7LGH - chains M and P of the 22 polymer chains in the assembly; structure by electron microscopy, 8.90 A resolution (very low resolution: no residue pairs are listed; an interface is given only as per-side residue counts).

[Chain M (and P)]
Molecule: Capsid protein
From: Escherichia phage Qbeta
Notes: chain P of this document is another copy of the same molecule, construct and numbering; everything in this record applies to it too
UniProtKB: P03615 (CAPSD_BPQBE); residues 0-132 here correspond to UniProt positions 1-133 (UniProt number = residue number + 1)
Amino-acid sequence (133 residues; each row starts with the number of its first residue; numbering starts at 0):
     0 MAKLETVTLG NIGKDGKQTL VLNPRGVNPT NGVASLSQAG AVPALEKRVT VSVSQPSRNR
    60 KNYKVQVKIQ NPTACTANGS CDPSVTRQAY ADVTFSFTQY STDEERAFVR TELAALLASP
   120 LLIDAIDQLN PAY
Disordered / not traced: 0
Curated features (UniProtKB/Swiss-Prot):
  - site: Tyr89 (RNA-binding)

[Chain M / chain P interface]
At this resolution (9 A) residue pairs are not listed: 10 residues of chain M and 16 of chain P lie at the interface.

[Overview]
Chain M and chain P form an interface of 10 and 16 residues respectively.
Chain M and chain P are both Capsid protein (Escherichia phage Qbeta); the structure, Asymmetric unit for
phage Qbeta small prolate particle, was determined by electron microscopy (same publication as 7LGE, 7LGF,
7LGG and 7LHD).
